9EQL - chains L and M of the 4 polymer chains in the assembly; structure by X-ray diffraction, 1.51 A resolution.

== Chain L (and M) ==
Protein: Hydrogenase-1 large chain
Organism: Escherichia coli
Notes: EC 1.12.99.6; chain M of this document is another copy of the same molecule, construct and numbering; everything in this record applies to it too
UniProtKB: P0ACD8 (MBHL_ECOLI); residue numbers follow UniProt; this construct covers 1-582
Chain sequence (582 residues; numbered 1 to 582; the number before each row is that of its first residue):
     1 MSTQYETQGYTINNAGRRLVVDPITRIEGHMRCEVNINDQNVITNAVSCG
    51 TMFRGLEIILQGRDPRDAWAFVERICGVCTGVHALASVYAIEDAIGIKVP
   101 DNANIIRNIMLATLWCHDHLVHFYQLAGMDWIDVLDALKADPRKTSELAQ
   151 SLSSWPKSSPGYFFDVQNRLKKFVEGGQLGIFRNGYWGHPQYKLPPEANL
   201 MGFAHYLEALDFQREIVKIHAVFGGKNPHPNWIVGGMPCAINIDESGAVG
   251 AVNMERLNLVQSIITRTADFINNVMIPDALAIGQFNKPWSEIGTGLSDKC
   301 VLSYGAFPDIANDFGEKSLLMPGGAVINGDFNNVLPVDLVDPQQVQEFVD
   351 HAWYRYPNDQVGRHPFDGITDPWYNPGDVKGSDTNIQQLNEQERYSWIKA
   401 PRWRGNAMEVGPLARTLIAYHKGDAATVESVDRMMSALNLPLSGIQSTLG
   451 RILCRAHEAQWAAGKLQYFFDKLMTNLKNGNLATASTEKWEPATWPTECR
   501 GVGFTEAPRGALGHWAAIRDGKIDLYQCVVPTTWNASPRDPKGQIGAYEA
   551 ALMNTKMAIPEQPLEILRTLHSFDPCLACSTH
Not modelled in the structure: 1
Bound ions: Mg2+: Glu57, Cys528; Ni2+: Cys76, Cys79, Cys576, Cys579; carbonmonoxide-(dicyano) iron Fe: Cys79, Cys579
Residues lining bound ligands: carbonmonoxide-(dicyano) iron (FCO): Cys79, Val82, His83, Ala507, Pro508, Arg509, Leu512, Val530, Pro531, Thr532, Cys576, Cys579
UniProt features mapped onto this chain:
  - binding site (Ni(2+)): Cys76, Cys79, Cys576, Cys579

== How chain L and chain M interact ==
Contacting residue pairs - 26 pairs, chain L then chain M:
  Gln150(L) with Ser146(M); Gln150(M), hydrogen bond; Ser159(M); Pro160(M)
  Ser154(L) with Ser159(M), hydrogen bond (backbone-side chain); Gly161(M); Tyr162(M), hydrogen bond (backbone-backbone)
  Trp155(L) with Ser159(M), hydrogen bond (backbone-side chain)
  Pro156(L) with Pro156(M); Lys157(M); Ser158(M), hydrogen bond (backbone-backbone); Ser159(M), hydrogen bond (backbone-backbone); Tyr162(M), hydrophobic
  Lys157(L) with Pro156(M); Lys157(M)
  Ser158(L) with Pro156(M), hydrogen bond (backbone-backbone); Ser159(M)
  Ser159(L) with Gln150(M); Ser154(M), hydrogen bond (side chain-backbone); Trp155(M), hydrogen bond (side chain-backbone); Pro156(M), hydrogen bond (backbone-backbone); Ser158(M)
  Pro160(L) with Gln150(M)
  Gly161(L) with Ser154(M)
  Tyr162(L) with Ser154(M), hydrogen bond (backbone-backbone); Pro156(M), hydrophobic
Interface residues without a listed pair, chain L (12 interface residues in all): Ser146, Asp165
Interface residues without a listed pair, chain M (12 interface residues in all): Asp165

== In short ==
The chain L/chain M interface involves 12 residues from each chain, with 11 hydrogen bonds. Polar pairs
include Gln150(L)-Gln150(M), Ser154(L)-Ser159(M) and Trp155(L)-Ser159(M). Chain L binds
carbonmonoxide-(dicyano) iron. Glu57(L) and Cys528(L) coordinate Mg2+. From UniProt: 4 Ni2+-binding residues
on chain L.
Chain L and chain M are both Hydrogenase-1 large chain (Escherichia coli); the structure, Hydrogenase-1 Ni-B
state poised at +300mV, was determined by X-ray diffraction.
